PDB entry 6WUB | electron microscopy, 3.20 A resolution | chains a and f of the 12 polymer chains in the assembly

== Chain a ==
Molecule: 16S rRNA
From: Enterococcus faecalis OG1RF
Sequence (1548 nucleotides; each row starts with the number of its first residue):
     3 UGAGAGUUUGAUCCUGGCUCAGGACGAACGCUGGCGGCGUGCCUAAUACA
    53 UGCAAGUCGAACGCUUCUUUCCUCCCGAGUGCUUGCACUCAAUUGGAAAG
   103 AGGAGUGGCGGACGGGUGAGUAACACGUGGGUAACCUACCCAUCAGAGGG
   153 GGAUAACACUUGGAAACAGGUGCUAAUACCGCAUAACAGUUUAUGCCGCA
   203 UGGCAUAAGAGUGAAAGGCGCUUUCGGGUGUCGCUGAUGGAUGGACCCGC
   253 GGUGCAUUAGCUAGUUGGUGAGGUAACGGCUCACCAAGGCCACGAUGCAU
   303 AGCCGACCUGAGAGGGUGAUCGGCCACACUGGGACUGAGACACGGCCCAG
   353 ACUCCUACGGGAGGCAGCAGUAGGGAAUCUUCGGCAAUGGACGAAAGUCU
   403 GACCGAGCAACGCCGCGUGAGUGAAGAAGGUUUUCGGAUCGUAAAACUCU
   453 GUUGUUAGAGAAGAACAAGGACGUUAGUAACUGAACGUCCCCUGACGGUA
   503 UCUAACCAGAAAGCCACGGCUAACUACGUGCCAGCAGCCGCGGUAAUACG
   553 UAGGUGGCAAGCGUUGUCCGGAUUUAUUGGGCGUAAAGCGAGCGCAGGCG
   603 GUUUCUUAAGUCUGAUGUGAAAGCCCCCGGCUCAACCGGGGAGGGUCAUU
   653 GGAAACUGGGAGACUUGAGUGCAGAAGAGGAGAGUGGAAUUCCAUGUGUA
   703 GCGGUGAAAUGCGUAGAUAUAUGGAGGAACACCAGUGGCGAAGGCGGCUC
   753 UCUGGUCUGUAACUGACGCUGAGGCUCGAAAGCGUGGGGAGCAAACAGGA
   803 UUAGAUACCCUGGUAGUCCACGCCGUAAACGAUGAGUGCUAAGUGUUGGA
   853 GGGUUUCCGCCCUUCAGUGCUGCAGCAAACGCAUUAAGCACUCCGCCUGG
   903 GGAGUACGACCGCAAGGUUGAAACUCAAAGGAAUUGACGGGGGCCCGCAC
   953 AAGCGGUGGAGCAUGUGGUUUAAUUCGAAGCAACGCGAAGAACCUUACCA
  1003 GGUCUUGACAUCCUUUGACCACUCUAGAGAUAGAGCUUUCCCUUCGGGGA
  1053 CAAAGUGACAGGUGGUGCAUGGUUGUCGUCAGCUCGUGUCGUGAGAUGUU
  1103 GGGUUAAGUCCCGCAACGAGCGCAACCCUUAUUGUUAGUUGCCAUCAUUU
  1153 AGUUGGGCACUCUAGCGAGACUGCCGGUGACAAACCGGAGGAAGGUGGGG
  1203 AUGACGUCAAAUCAUCAUGCCCCUUAUGACCUGGGCUACACACGUGCUAC
  1253 AAUGGGAAGUACAACGAGUCGCUAGACCGCGAGGUCAUGCAAAUCUCUUA
  1303 AAGCUUCUCUCAGUUCGGAUUGCAGGCUGCAACUCGCCUGCAUGAAGCCG
  1353 GAAUCGCUAGUAAUCGCGGAUCAGCACGCCGCGGUGAAUACGUUCCCGGG
  1403 CCUUGUACACACCGCCCGUCACACCACGAGAGUUUGUAACACCCGAAGUC
  1453 GGUGAGGUAACCUUUUUGGAGCCAGCCGCCUAAGGUGGGAUAGAUGAUUG
  1503 GGGUGAAGUCGUAACAAGGUAGCCGUAUCGGAAGGUGCGGCUGGAUCA
Disordered / not traced: 72-96, 950-1080, 1125-1395

== Chain f ==
Name: 30S ribosomal protein S6
From: Enterococcus faecalis OG1RF
UniProt: A0A1B4XKB6 (A0A1B4XKB6_ENTFL); numbering as in UniProt (aligned over 3-99)
Chain sequence (97 residues; numbered 3 to 99; the number before each row is that of its first residue):
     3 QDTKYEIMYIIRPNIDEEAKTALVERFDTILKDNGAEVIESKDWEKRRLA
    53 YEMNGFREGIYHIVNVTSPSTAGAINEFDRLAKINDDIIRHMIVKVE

== Chain a / chain f interface ==
Contacting residue pairs (14):
  G686(a) with Lys-85(f), sugar contact
  G688(a) with Arg-92(f), hydrogen bond to the phosphate
  G689(a) with Tyr-53(f), sugar contact; Arg-92(f), salt bridge to the phosphate
  U751(a) with Ile-95(f), hydrogen bond to the sugar; Val-96(f), phosphate contact
  C752(a) with Tyr-7(f), phosphate contact; Val-96(f), phosphate contact; Lys-97(f), hydrogen bond to the phosphate
  U753(a) with Tyr-7(f), hydrogen bond to the phosphate; Ser-72(f), sugar contact; Lys-97(f), salt bridge to the phosphate
  C754(a) with Ser-72(f), phosphate contact; Thr-73(f), phosphate contact
Also at the interface, not in a pair above, chain a (8 interface residues in all): C750
Also at the interface, not in a pair above, chain f (10 interface residues in all): Met-94

== Summary ==
The interface between chain a and chain f involves 8 residues on one side and 10 on the other, with 4 hydrogen
bonds and 2 salt bridges. Polar contacts include U751(a)/Ile-95(f), G688(a)/Arg-92(f) and C752(a)/Lys-97(f).
Chain a is 16S rRNA and chain f is 30S ribosomal protein S6, both from Enterococcus faecalis OG1RF; the
structure, 30S subunit (head) of 70S Ribosome Enterococcus faecalis MultiBody refinement, was determined by
electron microscopy, deposited together with 6WUA.
